Entry 8IA3 (X-ray diffraction, 3.50 A resolution); this record covers chains F and H of the 8 polymer chains in the assembly.

[Chain F]
Molecule: Upstream stimulatory factor 2
Organism: Homo sapiens
UniProt: Q15853 (USF2_HUMAN); numbering as in UniProt (aligned over 235-346)
Chain sequence (114 residues; numbered 233 to 346; the number before each row is that of its first residue):
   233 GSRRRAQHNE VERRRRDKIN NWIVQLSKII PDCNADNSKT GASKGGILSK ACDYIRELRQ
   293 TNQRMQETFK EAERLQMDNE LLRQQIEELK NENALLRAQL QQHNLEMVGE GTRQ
Unresolved in the structure: 233-235, 340-346
Sequence notes: expression tag (233-234)
Swiss-Prot annotation at these positions:
  - region: Leu307 to Leu328 (Leucine-zipper)
Reported in the primary citation:
  - self-association interface (contacts with another copy of this molecule): Asp249, Asn253, Gln257, Lys260, Glu324
  - binding site for the 18-nt DNA strand: Arg237, His240, Asn241, Glu244, Arg246, Arg247, Arg248, Asn252, Lys276
  - mutagenesis - E244K (290 +/- 98 nM), R248A (460 +/- 79 nM), R248E (14-fold): decreased binding to E-box DNA
  - binding site for the 18-nt DNA strand: Lys271
  - mutagenesis - K271A, K271E, E312R/E320R: decreased signaling
  - binding site for the 18-nt DNA strand (chain H): Gln334
  - specificity-determining residues: Glu244
  - mutagenesis - H240A (210 +/- 43 nM), H240E (5-fold), E244K (290 +/- 98 nM), R247A (250 +/- 67 nM), R247E (20-fold), R248A (460 +/- 79 nM), R248E (14-fold), K271A (Kd 440 nM), K271E (9-fold): decreased binding to the 18-nt DNA strand
  - mutagenesis - E244A (72 +/- 23 nM): unchanged binding to the 18-nt DNA strand

[Chain H]
Molecule: 18-nt DNA strand
Sequence (18 nucleotides; each row starts with the number of its first residue):
   323 GCGCGTCACG TGCCCGTC

[How chain F and chain H interact]
Residue-residue contacts (16):
  Arg237(F) - DT333(H)  hydrogen bond to the phosphate
  Arg237(F) - DG334(H)  salt bridge to the phosphate
  His240(F) - DT333(H)  base contact
  His240(F) - DG334(H)  base contact
  His240(F) - DC335(H)  hydrogen bond to the base
  Asn241(F) - DG332(H)  sugar contact
  Asn241(F) - DT333(H)  hydrogen bond to the phosphate
  Glu244(F) - DG332(H)  base contact
  Glu244(F) - DT333(H)  base contact
  Arg248(F) - DA330(H)  sugar contact
  Arg248(F) - DC331(H)  salt bridge to the phosphate
  Arg248(F) - DG332(H)  base contact
  Asn252(F) - DA330(H)  hydrogen bond to the phosphate
  Ser275(F) - DC329(H)  phosphate contact
  Lys276(F) - DC329(H)  hydrogen bond to the phosphate
  Lys276(F) - DA330(H)  salt bridge to the phosphate
Interface residues without a listed pair, chain F (10 interface residues in all): Arg245, Ala274
Interface residues without a listed pair, chain H (8 interface residues in all): DT328

[Overview]
The interface between chain F and chain H involves 10 residues on one side and 8 on the other; the contacts
include 5 hydrogen bonds and 3 salt bridges. Among the polar pairs are His240(F)-DC335(H), Arg237(F)-DT333(H)
and Asn241(F)-DT333(H). The paper reports a binding site for the 18-nt DNA strand at Arg237(F), His240(F) and
Asn241(F) among others; H240A, H240E and E244K of chain F, among others, reduce binding to the 18-nt DNA
strand; 11 substitutions were tested in all.
Here chain F is Upstream stimulatory factor 2 (Homo sapiens) and chain H is an 18-nt DNA strand. Entry 8IA3
(Crystal structure of human USF2 bHLHLZ domain in complex with DNA) was determined by X-ray diffraction.
